PDB entry 1WBB | X-ray diffraction, 2.50 A resolution | chains A and F of the 4 polymer chains in the assembly

== Chain A ==
Name: DNA mismatch repair protein muts
Organism: Escherichia coli
UniProt: P23909 (MUTS_ECOLI); residues 1-800 here = UniProt positions 1-800
Chain sequence (800 residues; each row starts with the number of its first residue):
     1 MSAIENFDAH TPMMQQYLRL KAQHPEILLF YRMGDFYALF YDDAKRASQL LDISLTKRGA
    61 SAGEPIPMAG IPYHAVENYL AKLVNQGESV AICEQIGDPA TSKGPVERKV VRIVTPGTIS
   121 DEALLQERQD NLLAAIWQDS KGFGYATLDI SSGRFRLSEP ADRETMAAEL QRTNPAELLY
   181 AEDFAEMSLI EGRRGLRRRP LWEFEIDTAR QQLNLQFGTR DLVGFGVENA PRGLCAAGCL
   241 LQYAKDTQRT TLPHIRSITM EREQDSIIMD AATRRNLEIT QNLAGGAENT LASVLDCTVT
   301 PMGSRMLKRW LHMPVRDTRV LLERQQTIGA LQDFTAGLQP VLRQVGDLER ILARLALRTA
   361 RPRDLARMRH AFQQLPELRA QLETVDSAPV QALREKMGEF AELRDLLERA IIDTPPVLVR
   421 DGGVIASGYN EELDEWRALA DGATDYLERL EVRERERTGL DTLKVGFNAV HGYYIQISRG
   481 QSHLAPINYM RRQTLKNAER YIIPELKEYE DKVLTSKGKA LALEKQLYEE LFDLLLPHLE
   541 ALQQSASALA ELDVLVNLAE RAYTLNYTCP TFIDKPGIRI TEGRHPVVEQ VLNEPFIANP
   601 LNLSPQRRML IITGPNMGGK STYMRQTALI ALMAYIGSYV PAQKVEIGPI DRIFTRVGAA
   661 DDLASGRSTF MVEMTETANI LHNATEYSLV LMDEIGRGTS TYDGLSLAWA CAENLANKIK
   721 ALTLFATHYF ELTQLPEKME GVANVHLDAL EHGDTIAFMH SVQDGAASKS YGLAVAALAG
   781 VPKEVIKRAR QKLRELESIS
Disordered / not traced: 1, 659-669
Sequence notes: engineered mutation Ala38 (Glu in P23909)
Bound ions: Mg2+: Ser621 (together with ADP)
Small-molecule neighbours: ADP (adenosine-5'-diphosphate): Val588, Leu592, Glu594, Pro595, Phe596, Ile597, Asn599, Pro615, Asn616, Met617, Gly618, Gly619, Lys620, Ser621, Thr622, His760
Curated features (UniProtKB/Swiss-Prot):
  - binding site (ATP): Gly614 to Ser621
Reported in the primary citation:
  - binding site for the 17-nt DNA strand (chain F): Phe36
  - mutagenesis - E38A: increased catalytic activity
  - mutagenesis - E38A: unchanged binding to G.T mismatch
  - mutagenesis - E38A: increased binding to homoduplex DNA

== Chain F ==
Molecule: 17-nt DNA strand
Sequence (17 nucleotides; each row starts with the number of its first residue):
    14 ACTGGTGCTT GGCAGCT

== Interface between chain A and chain F ==
Residue-residue contacts (27; chain A residue first):
  Phe36(A) - DT22(F)  stacking on the base
  Phe36(A) - DT23(F)  base contact
  Ile53(A) - DT23(F)  phosphate contact
  Ser54(A) - DT22(F)  phosphate contact
  Ser54(A) - DT23(F)  hydrogen bond to the phosphate
  Thr56(A) - DC21(F)  phosphate contact
  Thr56(A) - DT22(F)  hydrogen bond to the phosphate
  Lys57(A) - DC21(F)  sugar contact
  Arg58(A) - DG20(F)  base contact
  Met68(A) - DT22(F)  base contact
  Ala69(A) - DT22(F)  base contact
  Gly70(A) - DT22(F)  base contact
  Gly70(A) - DT23(F)  sugar contact
  Pro72(A) - DT23(F)  sugar contact
  Pro72(A) - DG24(F)  sugar contact
  His74(A) - DG24(F)  sugar contact
  His74(A) - DG25(F)  sugar contact
  Ala75(A) - DG24(F)  sugar contact
  Tyr79(A) - DT23(F)  hydrogen bond to the phosphate
  Tyr79(A) - DG24(F)  hydrogen bond to the phosphate
  Asn468(A) - DG28(F)  phosphate contact
  Gln493(A) - DG28(F)  hydrogen bond to the phosphate
  Leu495(A) - DG28(F)  phosphate contact
  Leu495(A) - DC29(F)  phosphate contact
  Lys496(A) - DC29(F)  hydrogen bond to the phosphate
  Lys496(A) - DT30(F)  salt bridge to the phosphate
  Arg500(A) - DG28(F)  salt bridge to the phosphate
Also at the interface, not in a pair above, chain A (19 interface residues in all): Ile71

== Overview ==
The interface between chain A and chain F involves 19 residues on one side and 9 on the other, with 6 hydrogen
bonds, 2 salt bridges and 1 aromatic stacking contact. Polar contacts include Ser54(A)-DT23(F),
Thr56(A)-DT22(F) and Tyr79(A)-DT23(F). The paper reports a binding site for the 17-nt DNA strand (chain F) at
Phe36(A); E38A of chain A increases catalytic activity.
Here chain A is DNA mismatch repair protein muts (Escherichia coli) and chain F is a 17-nt DNA strand. Entry
1WBB (Crystal structure of E. coli DNA mismatch repair enzyme MutS, E38A mutant, in complex with a ...) was
determined by X-ray diffraction together with 1WBD from the same study.
